Entry 8I9Y (electron microscopy, 3.10 A resolution); this record covers chains C1 and LN of the 59 polymer chains in the assembly.

# Chain C1
Molecule: 3341-nt RNA strand
From: Chaetomium thermophilum
Sequence (3341 nucleotides; each row starts with the number of its first residue):
     1 GGUUGACCUC GGAUCAGGUA GGAGGACCCG CUGAACUUAA GCAUAUCAAU AAGCGGAGGA
    61 AAAGAAACCA ACAGGGAUUG CCCUAGUAAC GGCGAGUGAA GCGGCAACAG CUCAAAUUUG
   121 AAAGCUGGCU UCGGCCCGCG UUGUAAUUUG GAGAGGAUGC UUUGGGCGAG GCUCCUUCUG
   181 AGUUCCCUGG AACGGGACGC CACAGAGGGU GAGAGCCCCG UAUAGUUGGA AGCCAAGCCU
   241 GUGUAAAGCU CCUUCGACGA GUCGAGUAGU UUGGGAAUGC UGCUCAAAAU GGGAGGUAAA
   301 UUUCUUCUAA AGCUAAAUAC CGGCCAGAGA CCGAUAGCGC ACAAGUAGAG UGAUCGAAAG
   361 AUGAAAAGCA CUUUGAAAAG AGGGUUAAAU AGCACGUGAA AUUGUUGAAA GGGAAGCGCU
   421 UGUGACCAGA CUUGCGCCCG GCGGAUCAUC CGGUGUUCUC ACCGGUGCAC UCCGCCGGGC
   481 UCAGGCCAGC AUCGGUUCUG GCGGGGGGAU AAAGGCCCAG GGAAUGUGGC UCCUCCGGGA
   541 GUGUUAUAGC CCUGGGUGUA AUACCCUCGC CGGGACCGAG GACCGCGCUC UGCAAGGAUG
   601 CUGGCGUAAU GGUCACCAGC GACCCGUCUU GAAACACGGA CCAAGGAGUC AAGGUUUUGC
   661 GCGAGUGUUU GGGUGUAAAA CCCGCACGCG UAAUGAAAGU GAACGUAGGU GAGAGCUUCG
   721 GCGCAUCAUC GACCGAUCCU GAUGUAUUCG GAUGGAUUUG AGUAGGAGCG UUAAGCCUUG
   781 GACCCGAAAG AUGGUGAACU AUGCUUGGAU AGGGUGAAGC CAGAGGAAAC UCUGGUGGAG
   841 GCUCGCAGCG GUUCUGACGU GCAAAUCGAU CGUCAAAUCU GAGCAUGGGG GCGAAAGACU
   901 AAUCGAACCA UCUAGUAGCU GGUUACCGCC GAAGUUUCCC UCAGGAUAGC AGUGUCGACC
   961 UUCAGUUUUA UGAGGUAAAG CGAAUGAUUA GGGACUCGGG GGCGAUUUUU AGCCUUCAUC
  1021 CAUUCUCAAA CUUUAAAUAU GUAAGAAGCC CUUGUUACUU AACUGAACGU GGGCAUUCGA
  1081 AUGUAUCGAC ACUAGUGGGC CAUUUUUGGU AAGCAGAACU GGCGAUGCGG GAUGAACCGA
  1141 ACGCGGGGUU AAGGUGCCGG AGUGGACGCU CAUCAGACAC CACAAAAGGC GUUAGUACAU
  1201 CUUGACAGCA GGACGGUGGC CAUGGAAGUC GGAAUCCGCU AAGGACUGUG UAACAACUCA
  1261 CCUGCCGAAU GUACUAGCCC UGAAAAUGGA UGGCGCUCAA GCGUCCCACC CAUACCCCGC
  1321 CCUCAGGGUA GAAACGAUGC CCUGAGGAGU AGGCGGCCGU GGAGGUCAGU GACGAAGCCU
  1381 AGGGCGUGAG CCCGGGUCGA ACGGCCUCUA GUGCAGAUCU UGGUGGUAGU AGCAAAUACU
  1441 UCAAUGAGAA CUUGAAGGAC CGAAGUGGGG AAAGGUUCCA UGUGAACAGC GGUUGGACAU
  1501 GGGUUAGUCG AUCCUAAGCC AUAGGGAAGU UCCGUUUCAA AGGGGCACUC GUGCCCCGUG
  1561 UGGCGAAAGG GAAGCCGGUU AAUAUUCCGG CACCUGGAUG UGGGUUUUGC GCGGCAACGC
  1621 AACUGAACGC GGAGACGACG GCGGGGGCCC CGGGCAGAGU UCUCUUUUCU UCUUAACGGU
  1681 CUAUCACCCU GGAAACAGUU UGUCUGGAGA UAGGGUUUAA UGGCCGGAAG AGCCCGACAC
  1741 UUCUGUCGGG UCCGGUGCGC UCUCGACGUC CCUUGAAAAU CCGCGGGAGG GAAUAAUUCU
  1801 CACGCCAGGU CGUACUCAUA ACCGCAGCAG GUCCCCAAGG UGAACAGCCU CUGGUUGAUA
  1861 GAACAAUGUA GAUAAGGGAA GUCGGCAAAA UAGAUCCGUA ACUUCGGGAA AAGGAUUGGC
  1921 UCUAAGGGUU GGGCACGUUG GGCUUUGGGC GGACGCCCUG GGAGCAGAGG GCCUCUAGCC
  1981 GGGCAACCGG CCGGCGGCCC UCAGCACCCG GGGUUGAAGC CCUUAGCAGG CUUCGGCCGU
  2041 CCGGCGUGCG GUUAACAACC AACUUAGAAC UGGUACGGAC AGGGGGAAUC UGACUGUCUA
  2101 AUUAAAACAU AGCAUUGCGA UGGCCAGAAA GUGGUGUUGA CGCAAUGUGA UUUCUGCCCA
  2161 GUGCUCUGAA UGUCAAAGUG AAGAAAUUCA ACCAAGCGCG GGUAAACGGC GGGAGUAACU
  2221 AUGACUCUCU UAAGGUAGCC AAAUGCCUCG UCAUCUAAUU AGUGACGCGC AUGAAUGGAU
  2281 UAACGAGAUU CCCACUGUCC CUAUCUACUA UCUAGCGAAA CCACAGCCAA GGGAACGGGC
  2341 UUGGCAAAAU CAGCGGGGAA AGAAGACCCU GUUGAGCUUG ACUCUAGUUU GACAUUGUGA
  2401 AAAGACAUAG GAGGUGUAGA AUAGGUGGGA GCUUCGGCGC CAGUGAAAUA CCACUACUCC
  2461 UAUUGUUUUU UUACUUAUUC AAUGAAGCGG GGCUGGACUU GCGUCCAACU UCUGGAGUUA
  2521 AGGUCCUUCG CGGGCCGACC CGGGUUGAAG ACAUUGUCAG GUGGGGAGUU UGGCUGGGGC
  2581 GGCACAUCUG UUAAACCAUA ACGCAGGUGU CCUAAGGGGG GCUCAUGGAG AACAGAAAUC
  2641 UCCAGUAGAA CAAAAGGGUA AAAGUCCCCU UGAUUUUGAU UUUCAGUGUG AAUACAAACC
  2701 AUGAAAGUGU GGCCUAUCGA UCCUUUAGUC CCUCGAAAUU UGAGGCUAGA GGUGCCAGAA
  2761 AAGUUACCAC AGGGAUAACU GGCUUGUGGC GGCCAAGCGU UCAUAGCGAC GUCGCUUUUU
  2821 GAUCCUUCGA UGUCGGCUCU UCCUAUCAUA CCGAAGCAGA AUUCGGUAAG CGUUGGAUUG
  2881 UUCACCCACU AAUAGGGAAC GUGAGCUGGG UUUAGACCGU CGUGAGACAG GUUAGUUUUA
  2941 CCCUACUGAU GAACUCGUCG CAAUGGUAAU UCAGCUUAGU ACGAGAGGAA CCGCUGAUUC
  3001 AGAUAAUUGG UUUUUGCGGU UGUCCGACCG GGCAGUGCCG CGAAGCUACC AUCUGCUGGA
  3061 UAAUGGCUGA ACGCCUCUAA GUCAGAAUCC AUGCCAGAAC GCGACGAUAC UACCCGCACG
  3121 UUGUAGACGU AUAAGAAUAG GCUCCGGCCU CGUAUCCUAG CAGGCGAUUC CUCCGCCGGC
  3181 CUCGAAGUGG CCGUCGGUAA UUCGCGUAUU GCAAUUUAGA CACGCGCGGG AUCAAAUCCU
  3241 UUGCAGACGA CUUAGAUGUG CGAAAGGGUC CUGUAAGCAG UAGAGUAGCC UUGUUGUUAC
  3301 GAUCUGCUGA GGGUAAGCCC UCCUUCGCCU AGAUUUCCCA G
Not modelled in the structure: 1-2, 693-706, 847-854, 865-867, 901-905, 987-1028, 1879-2294, 2485-2545, 2571-2721, 2753-2756, 2801-2804, 2822-2828, 2833, 2909-2914, 2937-2940, 3338-3341

# Chain LN
Protein: Ribosomal protein L15
From: Chaetomium thermophilum
UniProt: G0RZ88 (G0RZ88_CHATD); numbering as in UniProt (aligned over 1-203)
Amino-acid sequence (203 residues; numbered 1 to 203; the number before each row is that of its first residue):
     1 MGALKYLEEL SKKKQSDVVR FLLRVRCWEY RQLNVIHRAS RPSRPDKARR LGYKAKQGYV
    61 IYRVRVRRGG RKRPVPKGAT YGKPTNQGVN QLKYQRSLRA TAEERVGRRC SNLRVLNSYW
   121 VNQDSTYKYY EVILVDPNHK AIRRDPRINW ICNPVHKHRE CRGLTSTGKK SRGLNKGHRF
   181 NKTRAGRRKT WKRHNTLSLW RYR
Not modelled in the structure: 1, 72-90

# Chain C1 / chain LN interface
Pairs across the interface (192; chain C1 residue first):
  U9(C1) - Ser40(LN)  hydrogen bond to the phosphate
  U9(C1) - Arg41(LN)  phosphate contact
  G18(C1) - Asn112(LN)  base contact
  G18(C1) - Asn138(LN)  sugar contact
  U19(C1) - Asn112(LN)  sugar contact
  U19(C1) - Asn138(LN)  sugar contact
  A20(C1) - Ser111(LN)  sugar contact
  C28(C1) - Lys192(LN)  phosphate contact
  C29(C1) - Arg162(LN)  hydrogen bond to the sugar
  C29(C1) - Arg172(LN)  hydrogen bond to the phosphate
  C29(C1) - Lys189(LN)  phosphate contact
  G30(C1) - Arg96(LN)  sugar contact
  G30(C1) - Arg172(LN)  salt bridge to the phosphate
  G30(C1) - Gly186(LN)  phosphate contact
  G30(C1) - Arg188(LN)  salt bridge to the phosphate
  C31(C1) - Tyr94(LN)  phosphate contact
  C31(C1) - Gln95(LN)  phosphate contact
  C31(C1) - Arg96(LN)  sugar contact
  C31(C1) - Arg187(LN)  salt bridge to the phosphate
  C31(C1) - Arg188(LN)  salt bridge to the phosphate
  U32(C1) - Arg71(LN)  hydrogen bond to the phosphate
  U32(C1) - Lys93(LN)  phosphate contact
  U32(C1) - Tyr94(LN)  phosphate contact
  U32(C1) - Gln95(LN)  hydrogen bond to the phosphate
  U32(C1) - Arg188(LN)  base contact
  G33(C1) - Arg71(LN)  salt bridge to the phosphate
  A49(C1) - Arg187(LN)  hydrogen bond to the base
  A49(C1) - Trp191(LN)  hydrogen bond to the phosphate
  U50(C1) - Trp191(LN)  sugar contact
  G55(C1) - Glu104(LN)  sugar contact
  G55(C1) - Cys161(LN)  hydrogen bond to the base
  G56(C1) - Lys157(LN)  hydrogen bond to the sugar
  G56(C1) - His158(LN)  phosphate contact
  G56(C1) - Cys161(LN)  sugar contact
  G56(C1) - Arg162(LN)  hydrogen bond to the sugar
  A57(C1) - Pro154(LN)  phosphate contact
  A57(C1) - Val155(LN)  sugar contact
  A57(C1) - Lys157(LN)  phosphate contact
  A57(C1) - His158(LN)  phosphate contact
  G58(C1) - Pro154(LN)  phosphate contact
  G58(C1) - Lys157(LN)  salt bridge to the phosphate
  A61(C1) - Lys189(LN)  hydrogen bond to the base
  A62(C1) - Val155(LN)  phosphate contact
  A62(C1) - Arg162(LN)  salt bridge to the phosphate
  A62(C1) - Leu164(LN)  phosphate contact
  A62(C1) - Arg172(LN)  hydrogen bond to the phosphate
  A62(C1) - Lys189(LN)  base contact
  A63(C1) - Leu164(LN)  phosphate contact
  A63(C1) - Arg172(LN)  salt bridge to the phosphate
  A63(C1) - Leu174(LN)  phosphate contact
  G64(C1) - Leu174(LN)  phosphate contact
  G64(C1) - Lys176(LN)  phosphate contact
  A65(C1) - Lys176(LN)  salt bridge to the phosphate
  A66(C1) - Lys176(LN)  hydrogen bond to the sugar
  A67(C1) - Lys176(LN)  phosphate contact
  C68(C1) - Lys176(LN)  sugar contact
  C68(C1) - Gly177(LN)  phosphate contact
  C69(C1) - Gly177(LN)  phosphate contact
  C69(C1) - His178(LN)  salt bridge to the phosphate
  A77(C1) - Lys176(LN)  hydrogen bond to the sugar
  U79(C1) - Ala185(LN)  phosphate contact
  U79(C1) - Lys189(LN)  phosphate contact
  G80(C1) - Lys189(LN)  salt bridge to the phosphate
  G80(C1) - Arg193(LN)  salt bridge to the phosphate
  C81(C1) - Arg193(LN)  salt bridge to the phosphate
  C81(C1) - Trp200(LN)  sugar contact
  C82(C1) - Ser198(LN)  hydrogen bond to the phosphate
  C82(C1) - Trp200(LN)  hydrogen bond to the phosphate
  A99(C1) - His194(LN)  salt bridge to the phosphate
  A100(C1) - Asn181(LN)  sugar contact
  A100(C1) - Arg193(LN)  salt bridge to the phosphate
  A100(C1) - His194(LN)  salt bridge to the phosphate
  U112(C1) - Arg147(LN)  phosphate contact
  C113(C1) - Arg147(LN)  salt bridge to the phosphate
  A114(C1) - Arg49(LN)  sugar contact
  A114(C1) - Arg50(LN)  sugar contact
  A115(C1) - Arg49(LN)  salt bridge to the phosphate
  A116(C1) - Gly2(LN)  phosphate contact
  U117(C1) - Gly2(LN)  phosphate contact
  C125(C1) - Ala141(LN)  sugar contact
  C125(C1) - Arg144(LN)  salt bridge to the phosphate
  U126(C1) - Gln57(LN)  sugar contact
  U126(C1) - His139(LN)  sugar contact
  U126(C1) - Lys140(LN)  phosphate contact
  U126(C1) - Ala141(LN)  sugar contact
  U126(C1) - Arg144(LN)  salt bridge to the phosphate
  G127(C1) - Lys140(LN)  phosphate contact
  C139(C1) - Gln57(LN)  hydrogen bond to the sugar
  U141(C1) - Arg41(LN)  salt bridge to the phosphate
  U142(C1) - Arg41(LN)  hydrogen bond to the sugar
  G143(C1) - Arg49(LN)  hydrogen bond to the sugar
  G143(C1) - Ala55(LN)  sugar contact
  U144(C1) - Arg49(LN)  salt bridge to the phosphate
  U144(C1) - Lys54(LN)  salt bridge to the phosphate
  U144(C1) - Ala55(LN)  hydrogen bond to the phosphate
  U144(C1) - Lys56(LN)  hydrogen bond to the phosphate
  A145(C1) - Lys54(LN)  salt bridge to the phosphate
  A145(C1) - Lys56(LN)  salt bridge to the phosphate
  A145(C1) - Asp145(LN)  phosphate contact
  A257(C1) - Lys5(LN)  phosphate contact
  C258(C1) - Lys5(LN)  salt bridge to the phosphate
  G259(C1) - Glu8(LN)  sugar contact
  G259(C1) - Arg50(LN)  hydrogen bond to the base
  A260(C1) - Glu8(LN)  phosphate contact
  A260(C1) - Ser11(LN)  hydrogen bond to the sugar
  A260(C1) - Lys12(LN)  base contact
  A260(C1) - Lys14(LN)  hydrogen bond to the sugar
  A260(C1) - Lys47(LN)  salt bridge to the phosphate
  A260(C1) - Arg50(LN)  salt bridge to the phosphate
  G261(C1) - Lys14(LN)  sugar contact
  G261(C1) - Gln15(LN)  hydrogen bond to the base
  G261(C1) - Arg44(LN)  salt bridge to the phosphate
  G261(C1) - Lys47(LN)  salt bridge to the phosphate
  G261(C1) - Trp120(LN)  base contact
  G261(C1) - Gln123(LN)  base contact
  C263(C1) - Lys170(LN)  phosphate contact
  A268(C1) - Lys93(LN)  base contact
  G269(C1) - Gln91(LN)  sugar contact
  G269(C1) - Lys93(LN)  base contact
  G269(C1) - Gln95(LN)  base contact
  U272(C1) - Lys182(LN)  hydrogen bond to the sugar
  G273(C1) - Asn181(LN)  hydrogen bond to the base
  G273(C1) - Lys182(LN)  hydrogen bond to the base
  G274(C1) - His178(LN)  hydrogen bond to the base
  G274(C1) - Asn181(LN)  base contact
  G274(C1) - Lys182(LN)  base contact
  U278(C1) - Arg179(LN)  salt bridge to the phosphate
  G279(C1) - Arg179(LN)  salt bridge to the phosphate
  G279(C1) - Phe180(LN)  phosphate contact
  C280(C1) - Gln95(LN)  hydrogen bond to the sugar
  C280(C1) - Lys170(LN)  salt bridge to the phosphate
  C280(C1) - Ser171(LN)  sugar contact
  U281(C1) - Lys93(LN)  base contact
  U281(C1) - Tyr94(LN)  hydrogen bond to the sugar
  U281(C1) - Gln95(LN)  sugar contact
  U281(C1) - Arg96(LN)  sugar contact
  U281(C1) - Ser97(LN)  phosphate contact
  U281(C1) - Lys170(LN)  salt bridge to the phosphate
  U281(C1) - Ser171(LN)  hydrogen bond to the phosphate
  G282(C1) - Gly69(LN)  sugar contact
  G282(C1) - Gly70(LN)  sugar contact
  G282(C1) - Lys93(LN)  sugar contact
  G282(C1) - Ser97(LN)  hydrogen bond to the phosphate
  G282(C1) - Leu98(LN)  hydrogen bond to the phosphate
  C283(C1) - Arg68(LN)  salt bridge to the phosphate
  C283(C1) - Gly69(LN)  phosphate contact
  C283(C1) - Lys128(LN)  salt bridge to the phosphate
  U284(C1) - Arg68(LN)  salt bridge to the phosphate
  A286(C1) - Gln15(LN)  hydrogen bond to the phosphate
  A289(C1) - Lys12(LN)  base contact
  A294(C1) - Arg179(LN)  hydrogen bond to the phosphate
  G295(C1) - Arg179(LN)  salt bridge to the phosphate
  A311(C1) - Lys47(LN)  salt bridge to the phosphate
  A311(C1) - Arg50(LN)  sugar contact
  A311(C1) - Leu51(LN)  hydrogen bond to the sugar
  A311(C1) - Arg99(LN)  salt bridge to the phosphate
  A311(C1) - Asn117(LN)  sugar contact
  A311(C1) - Ser166(LN)  hydrogen bond to the phosphate
  G312(C1) - Trp150(LN)  sugar contact
  G312(C1) - Arg159(LN)  hydrogen bond to the phosphate
  G312(C1) - Thr165(LN)  phosphate contact
  G312(C1) - Ser166(LN)  hydrogen bond to the phosphate
  G312(C1) - Lys169(LN)  phosphate contact
  C313(C1) - Trp150(LN)  sugar contact
  C313(C1) - His156(LN)  phosphate contact
  C313(C1) - Arg159(LN)  salt bridge to the phosphate
  C313(C1) - Lys169(LN)  salt bridge to the phosphate
  U314(C1) - His156(LN)  salt bridge to the phosphate
  A651(C1) - Arg203(LN)  phosphate contact
  A652(C1) - Leu199(LN)  sugar contact
  A652(C1) - Arg203(LN)  salt bridge to the phosphate
  U669(C1) - Tyr202(LN)  stacking on the base
  U670(C1) - Trp200(LN)  phosphate contact
  G671(C1) - Trp200(LN)  phosphate contact
  A678(C1) - Arg201(LN)  phosphate contact
  A679(C1) - Arg201(LN)  salt bridge to the phosphate
  U771(C1) - Arg203(LN)  phosphate contact
  G1524(C1) - Asn34(LN)  hydrogen bond to the phosphate
  G1525(C1) - Asn34(LN)  phosphate contact
  G1525(C1) - Val35(LN)  hydrogen bond to the phosphate
  G1526(C1) - Val35(LN)  phosphate contact
  G1526(C1) - Arg67(LN)  salt bridge to the phosphate
  G1526(C1) - Tyr127(LN)  hydrogen bond to the phosphate
  A1527(C1) - Arg67(LN)  phosphate contact
  A1527(C1) - Arg105(LN)  base contact
  A1527(C1) - Arg108(LN)  hydrogen bond to the base
  A1528(C1) - Arg71(LN)  hydrogen bond to the base
  A1528(C1) - Tyr94(LN)  hydrogen bond to the sugar
  A1528(C1) - Thr101(LN)  phosphate contact
  A1528(C1) - Glu104(LN)  sugar contact
  G1529(C1) - Arg105(LN)  salt bridge to the phosphate
  G1529(C1) - Arg108(LN)  salt bridge to the phosphate
Interface residues without a listed pair, chain C1 (96 interface residues in all): C10, A48, U78, G98, G138, G140, A276, A310, A680
Interface residues without a listed pair, chain LN (96 interface residues in all): Leu4, Arg38, Arg65, Leu92, Arg184, Asn195

# In short
The chain C1/chain LN interface involves 96 residues from each chain; the contacts include 46 hydrogen bonds,
48 salt bridges and 1 aromatic stacking contact. Among the polar pairs are A49(C1)-Arg187(LN),
G55(C1)-Cys161(LN) and A61(C1)-Lys189(LN).
Chain C1 is a 3341-nt RNA strand and chain LN is Ribosomal protein L15, both from Chaetomium thermophilum; the
structure, Cryo-EM structure of a Chaetomium thermophilum pre-60S ribosomal subunit - Ytm1-2, was determined
by electron microscopy together with 8I9P, 8I9T, 8I9V, 8I9W, 8I9X, 8I9Z and 8IA0 from the same study.
